PDB entry 7UR6 | electron microscopy, 3.46 A resolution | chains G and C of the 12 polymer chains in the assembly

# Chain G
Name: gp120
Organism: Human immunodeficiency virus 1
UniProtKB: C6G0D7 (C6G0D7_9HIV1); the construct lacks a stretch of the UniProt sequence and is renumbered around it, so the offset changes along the chain: 33-137 = UniProt 32-136; 142-309 = UniProt 137-304; 312-321 = UniProt 305-314; 322-354 = UniProt 316-348; 2 more segments
Amino-acid sequence (477 residues; row label = number of the first residue in the row; note: 9 numbers in that range are skipped by the numbering (no residue carries them; nothing is unmodelled there)):
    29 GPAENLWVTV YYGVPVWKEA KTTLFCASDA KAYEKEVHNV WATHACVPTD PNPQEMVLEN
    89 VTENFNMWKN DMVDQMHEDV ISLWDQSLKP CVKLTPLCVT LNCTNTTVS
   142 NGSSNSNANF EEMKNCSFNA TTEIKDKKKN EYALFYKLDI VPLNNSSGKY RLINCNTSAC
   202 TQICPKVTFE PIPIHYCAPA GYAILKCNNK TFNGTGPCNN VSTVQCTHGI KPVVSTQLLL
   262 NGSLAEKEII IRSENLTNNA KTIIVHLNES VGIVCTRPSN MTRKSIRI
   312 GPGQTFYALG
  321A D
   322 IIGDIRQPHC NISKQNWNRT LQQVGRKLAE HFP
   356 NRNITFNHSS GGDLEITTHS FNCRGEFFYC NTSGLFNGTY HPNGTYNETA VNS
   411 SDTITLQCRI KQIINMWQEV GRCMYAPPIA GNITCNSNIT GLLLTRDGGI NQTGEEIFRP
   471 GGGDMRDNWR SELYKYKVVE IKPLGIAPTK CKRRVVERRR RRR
Disordered / not traced: 29-32, 61-63, 142-146, 186-188, 458-461, 508-513
Construct notes: expression tag (29-32, 509-513); conflict Asn-130 (Thr129 in C6G0D7), Cys-201 (Ile196 in C6G0D7), Thr-202 (Ala197 in C6G0D7), Ile-204 (Ala199 in C6G0D7), Val-286 (Ile281 in C6G0D7), Leu-288 (Phe283 in C6G0D7), Met-302 (Asn297 in C6G0D7), Leu-320 (Thr313 in C6G0D7), Pro-329 (Ala323 in C6G0D7), Ile-333 (Val327 in C6G0D7), Cys-433 (Ala424 in C6G0D7), Asn-448 (Thr439 in C6G0D7), Ser-481 (Asn472 in C6G0D7), Cys-501 (Ala492 in C6G0D7)
Disulfides: Cys-54/Cys-74, Cys-119/Cys-205, Cys-126/Cys-196, Cys-131/Cys-157, Cys-201/Cys-433, Cys-218/Cys-247, Cys-228/Cys-239, Cys-296/Cys-331, Cys-378/Cys-445, Cys-385/Cys-418
Covalent attachments: glycan linked to Asn-88, Asn-241, Asn-262; N-acetylglucosamine (NAG) linked to Asn-130, Asn-133, Asn-156, Asn-160, Asn-197, Asn-230, Asn-234, Asn-276, Asn-289, Asn-301, Asn-332, Asn-339, Asn-358, Asn-362, Asn-386, Asn-392, Asn-398, Asn-402, Asn-407, Asn-442, Asn-448

# Chain C
Name: gp41
Organism: Human immunodeficiency virus 1
UniProtKB: C6G0E7 (C6G0E7_9HIV1); residues 512-664 here correspond to UniProt positions 503-655 (UniProt number = residue number - 9)
Amino-acid sequence (153 residues; row label = number of the first residue in the row):
   512 AVGIGAVFLG FLGAAGSTMG AASNTLTVQA RQLLSGIVQQ QSNLLRAPEA QQHMLQLGVW
   572 GFKQLQARVL AIERYLEVQQ LLGIWGCSGK LICCTNVPWN STWSNRTQED IWNNMTWMEW
   632 EREIGNYTHT IYSLLEESQF QQEINEKDLL ALD
Disordered / not traced: 547-567
Construct notes: conflict Asn-535 (Ile526 in C6G0E7), Pro-559 (Ile550 in C6G0E7), Gly-569 (Thr560 in C6G0E7), Phe-573 (Ile564 in C6G0E7), Glu-588 (Lys579 in C6G0E7), Val-589 (Asp580 in C6G0E7), Cys-605 (Thr596 in C6G0E7), Thr-613 (Ser604 in C6G0E7), Thr-618 (Ser609 in C6G0E7), Gly-636 (Asp627 in C6G0E7), Phe-651 (Ile642 in C6G0E7), Ile-655 (Lys646 in C6G0E7)
Disulfides: Cys-598/Cys-604
Covalent attachments: N-acetylglucosamine (NAG) linked to Asn-611, Asn-616, Asn-625, Asn-637

# Interface between chain G and chain C
Residue-residue contacts (8; chain G residue first):
  Tyr-39(G) / Lys-658(C)
  Thr-499(G) / Lys-658(C)
  Lys-500(G) / Ala-662(C)
  Lys-500(G) / Asp-664(C)
  Cys-501(G) / Lys-658(C)
  Cys-501(G) / Leu-661(C)
  Lys-502(G) / Leu-661(C)
  Lys-502(G) / Asp-664(C)
Other interface residues (no listed pair), chain G (6 interface residues in all): Arg-504

# Overview
Chain G and chain C form an interface of 6 and 4 residues respectively. Covalently linked N-acetylglucosamine:
at Asn-130(G), Asn-133(G), Asn-156(G), Asn-160(G), Asn-197(G) and Asn-230(G) and 15 more. N-acetylglucosamine
is covalently linked to Asn-611(C), Asn-616(C), Asn-625(C) and Asn-637(C).
Chain G is gp120 and chain C is gp41, both from Human immunodeficiency virus 1; the structure, Cryo-EM
structure of SHIV-elicited, FP-directed Rhesus Fab RM6561.DH1021.14 in complex with stabilized HIV-1 Env
Ce1176 DS-SOSIP.664, was determined by electron microscopy.
